Entry 1SGU (X-ray diffraction, 1.90 A resolution); this record covers chains A and B.

== Chain A (and B) ==
Protein: POL polyprotein
Source organism: Human immunodeficiency virus 1
Notes: EC 3.4.23.16; fragment: Protease; chain B of this document is another copy of the same molecule, construct and numbering; everything in this record applies to it too
UniProt: P03367 (POL_HV1BR); residues 1-99 here correspond to UniProt positions 69-167 (UniProt number = residue number + 68)
Chain sequence (99 residues; each row starts with the number of its first residue):
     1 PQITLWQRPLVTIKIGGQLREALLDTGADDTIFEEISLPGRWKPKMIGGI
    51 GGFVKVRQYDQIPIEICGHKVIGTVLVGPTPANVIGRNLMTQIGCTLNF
Sequence notes: engineered mutation R20 (Lys88 in P03367), I32 (Val100 in P03367), F33 (Leu101 in P03367), I36 (Met104 in P03367), V54 (Ile122 in P03367), P63 (Leu131 in P03367), V71 (Ala139 in P03367), A82 (Val150 in P03367), V84 (Ile152 in P03367), M90 (Leu158 in P03367)
Ligand contacts: indinavir (MK1; N-[2(R)-hydroxy-1(S)-indanyl]-5-[(2(S)-tertiary butylaminocarbonyl)-4(3-pyridylmethyl)piperazino]-4(S)-hydroxy-2(R)-phenylmethylpentanamide): L23, D25, G27, A28, D29, D30, I32, I47, G48, G49, I50, P81, A82, V84

== Interface between chain A and chain B ==
Pairs across the interface - 95 pairs, chain A then chain B:
  P1(A) - L97(B)
  P1(A) - N98(B)
  P1(A) - F99(B)  hydrogen bond (backbone-backbone)
  Q2(A) - T96(B)  hydrogen bond
  Q2(A) - L97(B)
  Q2(A) - N98(B)  hydrogen bond
  I3(A) - T96(B)
  I3(A) - L97(B)  hydrogen bond (backbone-backbone)
  I3(A) - F99(B)  hydrophobic
  L5(A) - T26(B)
  L5(A) - R87(B)  hydrogen bond (backbone-side chain)
  L5(A) - M90(B)  hydrophobic
  L5(A) - T91(B)
  L5(A) - C95(B)
  W6(A) - R87(B)  hydrogen bond (backbone-side chain)
  W6(A) - T91(B)
  Q7(A) - R87(B)
  R8(A) - D29(B)
  R8(A) - R87(B)
  P9(A) - T26(B)
  P9(A) - R87(B)
  P9(A) - L97(B)  hydrophobic
  L23(A) - G27(B)
  L24(A) - T26(B)  hydrogen bond (backbone-side chain)
  L24(A) - L97(B)  hydrophobic
  L24(A) - F99(B)  hydrophobic
  D25(A) - D25(B)
  D25(A) - T26(B)
  D25(A) - G27(B)  hydrogen bond (side chain-backbone)
  T26(A) - L5(B)
  T26(A) - P9(B)
  T26(A) - L24(B)  hydrogen bond (side chain-backbone)
  T26(A) - D25(B)
  T26(A) - T26(B)  hydrogen bond (side chain-backbone)
  T26(A) - L97(B)
  G27(A) - L23(B)
  G27(A) - D25(B)  hydrogen bond (backbone-side chain)
  D29(A) - R8(B)  salt bridge
  G49(A) - I50(B)
  G49(A) - P81(B)
  I50(A) - I32(B)  hydrophobic
  I50(A) - G49(B)
  I50(A) - I50(B)  hydrogen bond (backbone-backbone)
  I50(A) - G51(B)  hydrogen bond (backbone-backbone)
  I50(A) - G52(B)
  I50(A) - T80(B)
  G51(A) - G51(B)
  G51(A) - G52(B)
  G51(A) - V54(B)
  G52(A) - G51(B)
  V54(A) - I50(B)
  V54(A) - G51(B)
  H69(A) - F99(B)
  T80(A) - I50(B)
  P81(A) - G49(B)
  R87(A) - L5(B)  hydrogen bond (side chain-backbone)
  R87(A) - W6(B)  hydrogen bond (side chain-backbone)
  R87(A) - Q7(B)
  R87(A) - R8(B)
  R87(A) - P9(B)
  M90(A) - L5(B)  hydrophobic
  T91(A) - L5(B)
  T91(A) - W6(B)
  I93(A) - F99(B)
  G94(A) - N98(B)
  C95(A) - L5(B)
  C95(A) - L97(B)  hydrophobic
  C95(A) - N98(B)
  C95(A) - F99(B)  hydrophobic
  T96(A) - Q2(B)  hydrogen bond
  T96(A) - I3(B)
  T96(A) - T96(B)
  T96(A) - L97(B)
  T96(A) - N98(B)  hydrogen bond (backbone-backbone)
  L97(A) - P1(B)
  L97(A) - Q2(B)
  L97(A) - I3(B)  hydrogen bond (backbone-backbone)
  L97(A) - L24(B)  hydrophobic
  L97(A) - T26(B)
  L97(A) - C95(B)  hydrophobic
  L97(A) - T96(B)
  L97(A) - L97(B)  hydrophobic
  N98(A) - P1(B)
  N98(A) - Q2(B)  hydrogen bond
  N98(A) - G94(B)
  N98(A) - C95(B)
  N98(A) - T96(B)  hydrogen bond (backbone-backbone)
  N98(A) - N98(B)
  F99(A) - P1(B)  hydrogen bond (backbone-backbone)
  F99(A) - I3(B)  hydrophobic
  F99(A) - C67(B)  hydrophobic
  F99(A) - H69(B)
  F99(A) - I93(B)
  F99(A) - G94(B)
  F99(A) - C95(B)  hydrophobic
Also at the interface, not in a pair above, chain A (38 interface residues in all): T4, G48, F53, C67, P79, Q92
Also at the interface, not in a pair above, chain B (37 interface residues in all): T4, I47, F53

== Overview ==
38 residues of chain A and 37 residues of chain B are in contact, with 21 hydrogen bonds and 1 salt bridge.
Among the polar pairs are D29(A)-R8(B), Q2(A)-T96(B) and Q2(A)-N98(B). Ligands of chain A: indinavir.
Both chains are POL polyprotein (Human immunodeficiency virus 1). Entry 1SGU (Comparing the Accumulation of
Active Site and Non-active Site Mutations in the HIV-1 Protease) was determined by X-ray diffraction (same
publication as 1SH9).
